Entry 6KLV (electron microscopy, 3.20 A resolution); this record covers chains B and E of the 6 polymer chains in the assembly.

# Chain B (and E)
Name: Cytochrome b
Organism: Aquifex aeolicus
Notes: chain E of this document is another copy of the same molecule, construct and numbering; everything in this record applies to it too
Sequence (410 residues; row label = number of the first residue in the row):
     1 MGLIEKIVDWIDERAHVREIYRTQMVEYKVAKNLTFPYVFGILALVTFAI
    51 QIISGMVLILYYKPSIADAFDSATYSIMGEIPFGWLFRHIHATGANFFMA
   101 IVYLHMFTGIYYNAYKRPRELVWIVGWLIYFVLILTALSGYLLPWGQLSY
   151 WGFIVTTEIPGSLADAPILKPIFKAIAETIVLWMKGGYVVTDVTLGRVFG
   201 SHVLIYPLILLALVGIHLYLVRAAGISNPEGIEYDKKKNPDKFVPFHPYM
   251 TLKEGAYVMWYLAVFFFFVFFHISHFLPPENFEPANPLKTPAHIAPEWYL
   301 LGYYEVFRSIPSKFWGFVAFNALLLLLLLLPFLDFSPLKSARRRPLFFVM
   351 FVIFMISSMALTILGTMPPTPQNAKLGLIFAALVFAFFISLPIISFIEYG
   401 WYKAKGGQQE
Not modelled in the structure: 1-6, 402-410
Metal / ion sites: heme Fe site 1: His91, His202; heme Fe site 2: His105, His217
Small-molecule neighbours:
  - antimycin (AMY): Tyr28, Val30, Leu34, Tyr38, Val39, Ile42, Leu45, Leu218, Val221, Arg222, Ile226, Phe246, Met250, Glu254
  - DLX (2-[(2E,6E,10Z,14Z,18Z,23R)-3,7,11,15,19,23,27-heptamethyloctacosa-2,6,10,14,18-pentaenyl]naphthalene-1,4-dione), molecule 1: Gln24, Leu45, Ala49, Ile52, Met56, Leu211, Val214, Gly215, Leu218, Tyr219, Arg222
  - DLX, molecule 2: Ile53, Pro82, Phe83, Trp85, Leu86, Phe87, Ile90, Met259, Phe266
  - DLX, molecule 3: Ile205, Leu208, Ile209, Ala212
  - heme (HEM), molecule 1: Tyr38, Gly41, Ile42, Ala44, Leu45, Phe98, Val102, His105, Met106, Ala114, Arg119, Val122, Trp123, Gly126, Trp127, Ile129, Tyr130, Val214, His217, Leu218, Val221, Gly225, Ile226, Ser227
  - heme (HEM), molecule 2: Phe48, Gln51, Ile52, Gly55, Met56, Leu58, Ile59, Tyr62, Ala73, Arg88, His91, Ala92, Ala95, Phe98, Met99, Leu133, Thr136, Ala137, Gly140, Tyr141, Leu143, Pro144, Phe199, His202, Val203, Pro207, Leu210, Leu277
Reported in the primary citation:
  - binding site for antimycin: Glu254
  - heme coordination: His105, His217

# Interface between chain B and chain E
Pairs across the interface - 54 pairs, chain B then chain E:
  Trp10(B) - Glu120(E)
  Trp10(B) - Leu121(E)  hydrophobic
  Trp10(B) - Phe332(E)  hydrophobic
  Ile11(B) - Leu121(E)  hydrophobic
  Glu13(B) - Arg117(E)  salt bridge
  Arg14(B) - Arg117(E)
  Arg14(B) - Pro118(E)
  Arg14(B) - Glu120(E)  salt bridge
  Arg14(B) - Leu220(E)
  Ala15(B) - Tyr219(E)  hydrogen bond (backbone-side chain)
  Ala15(B) - Leu220(E)  hydrophobic
  His16(B) - Ala223(E)
  Ile20(B) - Tyr219(E)
  Met56(B) - Leu204(E)  hydrophobic
  Met56(B) - Ile205(E)
  Met56(B) - Leu208(E)  hydrophobic
  Ile59(B) - Gly200(E)
  Leu60(B) - Gly196(E)
  Leu60(B) - Arg197(E)  hydrogen bond (backbone-backbone)
  Leu60(B) - Gly200(E)
  Leu60(B) - Ser201(E)
  Tyr61(B) - Arg197(E)
  Lys63(B) - Pro64(E)  hydrogen bond (side chain-backbone)
  Lys63(B) - Ser65(E)
  Lys63(B) - Asp192(E)
  Lys63(B) - Gly196(E)
  Pro64(B) - Lys63(E)  hydrogen bond (backbone-side chain)
  Pro64(B) - Pro64(E)
  Ser65(B) - Lys63(E)
  Arg117(B) - Glu13(E)  salt bridge
  Arg117(B) - Arg14(E)
  Pro118(B) - Arg14(E)
  Glu120(B) - Trp10(E)
  Glu120(B) - Arg14(E)  salt bridge
  Leu121(B) - Trp10(E)  hydrophobic
  Leu121(B) - Ile11(E)  hydrophobic
  Asp192(B) - Lys63(E)
  Gly196(B) - Leu60(E)
  Gly196(B) - Lys63(E)
  Arg197(B) - Leu60(E)  hydrogen bond (backbone-backbone)
  Arg197(B) - Tyr61(E)
  Gly200(B) - Ile59(E)
  Gly200(B) - Leu60(E)
  Ser201(B) - Leu60(E)
  Leu204(B) - Met56(E)  hydrophobic
  Leu204(B) - Leu204(E)  hydrophobic
  Ile205(B) - Met56(E)
  Leu208(B) - Met56(E)  hydrophobic
  Tyr219(B) - Ala15(E)  hydrogen bond (side chain-backbone)
  Tyr219(B) - Ile20(E)
  Leu220(B) - Arg14(E)
  Leu220(B) - Ala15(E)  hydrophobic
  Ala223(B) - His16(E)
  Phe332(B) - Trp10(E)  hydrophobic
Other interface residues (no listed pair), chain B (35 interface residues in all): Ile52, Val193, Phe199, Val203, Leu211
Other interface residues (no listed pair), chain E (35 interface residues in all): Ile52, Val193, Phe199, Val203, Leu211

# In short
Chain B and chain E each contribute 35 residues to their interface; the contacts include 6 hydrogen bonds and
4 salt bridges. Polar pairs include Glu13(B)-Arg117(E), Arg14(B)-Glu120(E) and Ala15(B)-Tyr219(E). Bound to
chain B: 3 copies of compound DLX, heme and antimycin. From the paper: a binding site for antimycin at
Glu254(B); heme coordination by His105(B) and His217(B).
Chain B and chain E are both Cytochrome b (Aquifex aeolicus); the structure, Hyperthermophilic respiratory
Complex III, was determined by electron microscopy (same publication as 6KLS).
